Entry 7RIX (X-ray diffraction, 3.40 A resolution); this record covers chains A and E of the 13 polymer chains in the assembly.

== Chain A ==
Protein: DNA-directed RNA polymerase II subunit RPB1
Organism: Saccharomyces cerevisiae (strain ATCC 204508 / S288c)
Notes: EC 2.7.7.6
UniProtKB: P04050 (RPB1_YEAST); residues 1-1733 here = UniProt positions 1-1733
Chain sequence (1733 residues; row label = number of the first residue in the row):
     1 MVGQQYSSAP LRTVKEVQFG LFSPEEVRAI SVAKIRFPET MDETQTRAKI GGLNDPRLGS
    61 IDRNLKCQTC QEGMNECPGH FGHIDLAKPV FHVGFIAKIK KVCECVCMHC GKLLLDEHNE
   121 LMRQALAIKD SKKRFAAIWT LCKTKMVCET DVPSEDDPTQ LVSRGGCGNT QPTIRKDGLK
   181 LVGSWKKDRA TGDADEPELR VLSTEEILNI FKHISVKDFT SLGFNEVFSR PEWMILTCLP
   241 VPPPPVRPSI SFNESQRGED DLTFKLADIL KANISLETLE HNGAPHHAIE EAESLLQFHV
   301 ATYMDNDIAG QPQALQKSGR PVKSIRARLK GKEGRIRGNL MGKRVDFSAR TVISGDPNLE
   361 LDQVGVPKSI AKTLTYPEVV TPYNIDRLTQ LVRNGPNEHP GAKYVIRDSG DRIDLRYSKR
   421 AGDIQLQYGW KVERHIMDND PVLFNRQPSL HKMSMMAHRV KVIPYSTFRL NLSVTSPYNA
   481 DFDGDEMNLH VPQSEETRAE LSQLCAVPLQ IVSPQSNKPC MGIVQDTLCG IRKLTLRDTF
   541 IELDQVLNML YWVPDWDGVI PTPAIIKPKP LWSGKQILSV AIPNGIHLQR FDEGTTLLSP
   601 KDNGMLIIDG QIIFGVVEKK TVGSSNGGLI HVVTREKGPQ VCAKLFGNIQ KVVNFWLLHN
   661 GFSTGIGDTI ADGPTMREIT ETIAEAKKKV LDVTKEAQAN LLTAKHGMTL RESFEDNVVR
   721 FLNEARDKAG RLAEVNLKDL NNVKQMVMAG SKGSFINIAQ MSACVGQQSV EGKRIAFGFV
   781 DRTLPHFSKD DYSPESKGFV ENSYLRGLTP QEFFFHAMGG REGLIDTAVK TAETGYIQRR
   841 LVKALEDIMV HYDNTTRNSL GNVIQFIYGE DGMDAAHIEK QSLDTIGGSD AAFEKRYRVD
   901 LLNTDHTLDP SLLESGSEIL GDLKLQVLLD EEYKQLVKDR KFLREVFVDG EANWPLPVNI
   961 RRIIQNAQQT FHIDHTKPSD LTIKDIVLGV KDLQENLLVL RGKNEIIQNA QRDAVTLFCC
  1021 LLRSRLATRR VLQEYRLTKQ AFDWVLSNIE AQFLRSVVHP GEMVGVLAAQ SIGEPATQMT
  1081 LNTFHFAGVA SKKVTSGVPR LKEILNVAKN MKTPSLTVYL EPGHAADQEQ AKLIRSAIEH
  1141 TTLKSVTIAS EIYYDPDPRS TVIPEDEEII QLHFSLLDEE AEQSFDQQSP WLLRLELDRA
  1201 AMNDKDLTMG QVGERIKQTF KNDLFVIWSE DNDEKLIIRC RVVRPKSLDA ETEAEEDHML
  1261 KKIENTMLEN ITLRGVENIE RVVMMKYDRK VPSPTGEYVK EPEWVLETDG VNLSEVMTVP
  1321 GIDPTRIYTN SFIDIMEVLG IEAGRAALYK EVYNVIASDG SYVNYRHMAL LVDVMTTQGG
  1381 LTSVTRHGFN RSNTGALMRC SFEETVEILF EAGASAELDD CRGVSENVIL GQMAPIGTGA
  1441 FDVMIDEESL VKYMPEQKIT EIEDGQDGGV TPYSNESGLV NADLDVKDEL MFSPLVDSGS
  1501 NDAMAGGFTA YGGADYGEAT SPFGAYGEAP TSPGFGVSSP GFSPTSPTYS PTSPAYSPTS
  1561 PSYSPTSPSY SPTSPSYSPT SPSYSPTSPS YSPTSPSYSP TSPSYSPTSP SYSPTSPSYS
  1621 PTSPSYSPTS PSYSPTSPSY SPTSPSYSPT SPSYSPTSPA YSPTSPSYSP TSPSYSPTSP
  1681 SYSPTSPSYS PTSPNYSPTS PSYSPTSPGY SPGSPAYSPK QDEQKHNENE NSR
Unresolved in the structure: 1-2, 154-160, 187-198, 250-256, 1082-1091, 1177-1187, 1244-1256, 1447-1733
Ion coordination: Zn2+ site 1: C67, C70, C77, H80; Zn2+ site 2: C107, C110; Mg2+: D483, D485 (shared with 2 residues of chain R)
Ligand contacts: 5N0 (3-({3-[(3-{[4-({4-[(4-{[4-({(2R)-2-amino-4-[(1-methyl-4-{[1-methyl-4-({1-methyl-4-[(1-methyl-1H-imidazole-2-carbonyl)amino]-1H-imidazole-2-carbonyl}amino)-1H-pyrrole-2-carbonyl]amino}-1H-pyrrole-2-carbonyl)amino]butanoyl}amino)-1-methyl-1H-imidazole-2-carbonyl]amino}-1-methyl-1H-pyrrole-2-carbonyl)amino]-1-methyl-1H-pyrrole-2-carbonyl}amino)-1-methyl-1H-pyrrole-2-carbonyl]amino}propyl)(methyl)amino]propyl}carbamoyl)benzoic acid): R1386, H1387, R1391
UniProt features mapped onto this chain:
  - region: P248 to D260 (Lid loop), N306 to K323 (Rudder loop), P810 to E822 (Bridging helix)
  - binding site (Zn(2+)): C67, C70, C77, H80, C107, C110, C148, C167
  - binding site (Mg(2+)): D481, D483, D485
  - modified residue: T1471 (Phosphothreonine)
  - cross-link (Glycyl lysine isopeptide (Lys-Gly)): K695 (interchain with G-Cter in ubiquitin), K1246 (interchain with G-Cter in ubiquitin), K1350 (interchain with G-Cter in ubiquitin)
  - natural variant: S1653 to P1659 (deletion: In strain: A364A)
  - mutagenesis: K1246 (K1246R: Impairs ubiquitination during transcription stress)

== Chain E ==
Protein: DNA-directed RNA polymerases I, II, and III subunit RPABC1
Organism: Saccharomyces cerevisiae (strain ATCC 204508 / S288c)
UniProtKB: P20434 (RPAB1_YEAST); numbering as in UniProt (aligned over 1-215)
Chain sequence (215 residues; row label = number of the first residue in the row):
     1 MDQENERNIS RLWRAFRTVK EMVKDRGYFI TQEEVELPLE DFKAKYCDSM GRPQRKMMSF
    61 QANPTEESIS KFPDMGSLWV EFCDEPSVGV KTMKTFVIHI QEKNFQTGIF VYQNNITPSA
   121 MKLVPSIPPA TIETFNEAAL VVNITHHELV PKHIRLSSDE KRELLKRYRL KESQLPRIQR
   181 ADPVALYLGL KRGEVVKIIR KSETSGRYAS YRICM
Unresolved in the structure: 1-3

== Interface between chain A and chain E ==
Residue-residue contacts (76):
  T855(A) - Y168(E)
  R857(A) - Y168(E)  hydrogen bond (side chain-backbone)
  R857(A) - L170(E)
  R857(A) - Q174(E)
  G861(A) - Q174(E)
  N862(A) - S173(E)
  N862(A) - Q174(E)
  V863(A) - Q174(E)  hydrogen bond (backbone-backbone)
  V863(A) - P176(E)
  Q865(A) - Y208(E)
  F866(A) - Y168(E)
  F866(A) - L175(E)  hydrophobic
  F866(A) - Y208(E)  hydrogen bond (backbone-side chain)
  F866(A) - Y211(E)
  I867(A) - Y208(E)
  G869(A) - T204(E)  hydrogen bond (backbone-side chain)
  E870(A) - R200(E)  salt bridge
  E870(A) - S202(E)  hydrogen bond
  E870(A) - T204(E)
  E870(A) - S205(E)  hydrogen bond (backbone-side chain)
  E870(A) - Y208(E)
  D871(A) - T204(E)
  D871(A) - S205(E)
  F942(A) - G206(E)
  F942(A) - R207(E)
  E945(A) - K201(E)  hydrogen bond (backbone-side chain)
  V946(A) - K201(E)
  F947(A) - E203(E)
  W954(A) - E203(E)
  N1004(A) - R167(E)
  I1006(A) - E163(E)
  I1006(A) - R167(E)
  D1013(A) - S205(E)  hydrogen bond (backbone-side chain)
  D1013(A) - R207(E)
  A1014(A) - S205(E)
  T1016(A) - S205(E)
  L1017(A) - S202(E)
  L1017(A) - E203(E)
  L1017(A) - T204(E)
  L1017(A) - S205(E)  hydrogen bond (backbone-backbone)
  L1017(A) - G206(E)
  M1317(A) - V142(E)
  T1318(A) - R11(E)  hydrogen bond
  T1318(A) - R14(E)
  T1318(A) - A138(E)
  T1318(A) - V141(E)
  T1318(A) - V142(E)
  P1324(A) - V142(E)  hydrophobic
  P1324(A) - H147(E)
  T1325(A) - H146(E)
  T1325(A) - H147(E)
  T1325(A) - E148(E)  hydrogen bond (backbone-backbone)
  R1326(A) - H147(E)
  R1326(A) - E148(E)
  I1327(A) - H147(E)  hydrogen bond (backbone-side chain)
  E1337(A) - P183(E)
  V1338(A) - I144(E)
  V1338(A) - P183(E)
  L1339(A) - H147(E)
  G1340(A) - D182(E)
  G1340(A) - P183(E)
  I1341(A) - D182(E)  hydrogen bond (backbone-side chain)
  E1342(A) - H153(E)
  E1342(A) - R200(E)  salt bridge
  E1342(A) - R212(E)  salt bridge
  A1343(A) - L149(E)
  R1345(A) - R200(E)
  Y1349(A) - E203(E)  hydrogen bond
  Y1365(A) - E203(E)
  Y1365(A) - T204(E)
  T1376(A) - R212(E)
  T1377(A) - P176(E)
  T1377(A) - R177(E)  hydrogen bond (backbone-backbone)
  Q1378(A) - R177(E)
  G1379(A) - R177(E)
  G1379(A) - Q179(E)
Interface residues without a listed pair, chain A (56 interface residues in all): D853, L860, L956, I1007, A1010, V1319, P1320, Y1328, I1335, M1336, A1346, A1347, R1366, G1380
Interface residues without a listed pair, chain E (43 interface residues in all): V150, P151, L164, R169, I178, V184, I198, A209, S210

== Overview ==
Chain A and chain E form an interface of 56 and 43 residues respectively; the contacts include 15 hydrogen
bonds and 3 salt bridges. Polar contacts include E870(A)-R200(E), E1342(A)-R200(E) and E1342(A)-R212(E). Chain
A binds compound 5N0.
Chain A is DNA-directed RNA polymerase II subunit RPB1 and chain E is DNA-directed RNA polymerases I, II, and
III subunit RPABC1, both from Saccharomyces cerevisiae (strain ATCC 204508 / S288c); the structure, RNA
polymerase II elongation complex with hairpin polyamide Py-Im 1, scaffold 2, was determined by X-ray
diffraction (same publication as 7RIM, 7RIP, 7RIQ, 7RIW and 7RIY).
